6WB9 - chains 3 and 4 of the 8 polymer chains in the assembly; structure by electron microscopy, 3.00 A resolution.

== Chain 3 ==
Name: ER membrane protein complex subunit 3
From: Saccharomyces cerevisiae W303
UniProtKB: P36039 (EMC3_YEAST); residue numbers follow UniProt; this construct covers 1-253
Chain sequence (253 residues; row label = number of the first residue in the row):
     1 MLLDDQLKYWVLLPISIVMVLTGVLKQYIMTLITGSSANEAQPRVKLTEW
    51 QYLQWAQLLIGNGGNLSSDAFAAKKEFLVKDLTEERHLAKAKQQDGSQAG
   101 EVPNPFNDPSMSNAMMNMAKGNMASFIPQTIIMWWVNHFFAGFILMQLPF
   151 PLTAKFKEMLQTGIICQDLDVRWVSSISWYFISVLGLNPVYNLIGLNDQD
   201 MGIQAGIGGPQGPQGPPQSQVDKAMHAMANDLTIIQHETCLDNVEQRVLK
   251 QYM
Unresolved in the structure: 86-121, 200-219
From the paper describing this entry:
  - mutagenesis - K26L: decreased growth in response to 37 degC
  - mutagenesis - K26L: decreased localization to Mrh1 and Fet3
  - mutagenesis - K26L: unchanged stability

== Chain 4 ==
Name: ER membrane protein complex subunit 4
From: Saccharomyces cerevisiae W303
UniProtKB: P53073 (EMC4_YEAST); the construct has insertions or renumbered stretches relative to UniProt, so the offset changes along the chain: 1-22 = UniProt 1-22; 24-37 = UniProt 23-36; 61-190 = UniProt 61-190
Chain sequence (190 residues; numbered 1 to 190 plus 24 insertion-coded residues; 24 numbers in that range are skipped by the numbering (no residue carries them; nothing is unmodelled there); the number before each row is that of its first residue; a row labelled like 37A-37X holds insertion residues (37A, then the next letters in order)):
     1 MSEQEPYEWAKHLLDTKYIEKY
    24 NIQNSNTLPSPPGF
37A-37X EGNSSKGNVTRKQQDATSQTTSLA
    61 QKNQITVLQVQKAWQIALQPAKSIPMNIFMSYMSGTSLQIIPIMTALMLL
   111 SGPIKAIFSTRSAFKPVLGNKATQSQVQTAMFMYIVFQGVLMYIGYRKLN
   161 SMGLIPNAKGDWLPWERIAHYNNGLQWFSD
Unresolved in the structure: 1-3, 37A-37X, 118-132

== Interface between chain 3 and chain 4 ==
Contacting residue pairs - 22 pairs, chain 3 then chain 4:
  Trp55(3) - Pro35(4)
  Phe77(3) - Pro35(4)
  Phe77(3) - Gly36(4)
  Phe126(3) - Ile101(4)  hydrophobic
  Pro151(3) - Trp175(4)  hydrophobic
  Leu152(3) - Trp175(4)
  Thr153(3) - Pro166(4)
  Thr153(3) - Asp171(4)
  Ala154(3) - Gly170(4)
  Lys155(3) - Ser97(4)
  Lys155(3) - Met162(4)
  Lys155(3) - Gly163(4)
  Lys155(3) - Leu164(4)
  Phe156(3) - Leu164(4)  hydrophobic
  Glu158(3) - Leu98(4)
  Met159(3) - Ser97(4)
  Met159(3) - Ile103(4)  hydrophobic
  Phe181(3) - Leu98(4)
  Phe181(3) - Ile100(4)  hydrophobic
  Leu185(3) - Met104(4)  hydrophobic
  Ile234(3) - Asn63(4)
  Gln236(3) - Asn63(4)  hydrogen bond

== Overview ==
Chain 3 and chain 4 form an interface of 15 and 16 residues respectively, with 1 hydrogen bond. The
hydrogen-bonded pair is Gln236(3)-Asn63(4). The paper reports that K26L of chain 3 reduces growth in response
to 37 degC; K26L of chain 3 reduces localization to Mrh1 and Fet3.
Here chain 3 is ER membrane protein complex subunit 3 and chain 4 is ER membrane protein complex subunit 4,
both from Saccharomyces cerevisiae W303. Entry 6WB9 (Structure of the S. cerevisiae ER membrane complex) was
determined by electron microscopy.
